Entry 7V2O (electron microscopy, 3.50 A resolution); this record covers chains A and T of the 22 polymer chains in the assembly.

== Chain A ==
Molecule: 16s ribosomal RNA
From: Thermus thermophilus HB8
Sequence (1522 nucleotides; numbered 1 to 1522; the number before each row is that of its first residue):
     1 UUUGUUGGAGAGUUUGAUCCUGGCUCAGGGUGAACGCUGGCGGCGUGCCU
    51 AAGACAUGCAAGUCGUGCGGGCCGCGGGGUUUUACUCCGUGGUCAGCGGC
   101 GGACGGGUGAGUAACGCGUGGGUGACCUACCCGGAAGAGGGGGACAACCC
   151 GGGGAAACUCGGGCUAAUCCCCCAUGUGGACCCGCCCCUUGGGGUGUGUC
   201 CAAAGGGCUUUGCCCGCUUCCGGAUGGGCCCGCGUCCCAUCAGCUAGUUG
   251 GUGGGGUAAUGGCCCACCAAGGCGACGACGGGUAGCCGGUCUGAGAGGAU
   301 GGCCGGCCACAGGGGCACUGAGACACGGGCCCCACUCCUACGGGAGGCAG
   351 CAGUUAGGAAUCUUCCGCAAUGGGCGCAAGCCUGACGGAGCGACGCCGCU
   401 UGGAGGAAGAAGCCCUUCGGGGUGUAAACUCCUGAACCCGGGACGAAACC
   451 CCCGACGAGGGGACUGACGGUACCGGGGUAAUAGCGCCGGCCAACUCCGU
   501 GCCAGCAGCCGCGGUAAUACGGAGGGCGCGAGCGUUACCCGGAUUCACUG
   551 GGCGUAAAGGGCGUGUAGGCGGCCUGGGGCGUCCCAUGUGAAAGACCACG
   601 GCUCAACCGUGGGGGAGCGUGGGAUACGCUCAGGCUAGACGGUGGGAGAG
   651 GGUGGUGGAAUUCCCGGAGUAGCGGUGAAAUGCGCAGAUACCGGGAGGAA
   701 CGCCGAUGGCGAAGGCAGCCACCUGGUCCACCCGUGACGCUGAGGCGCGA
   751 AAGCGUGGGGAGCAAACCGGAUUAGAUACCCGGGUAGUCCACGCCCUAAA
   801 CGAUGCGCGCUAGGUCUCUGGGUCUCCUGGGGGCCGAAGCUAACGCGUUA
   851 AGCGCGCCGCCUGGGGAGUACGGCCGCAAGGCUGAAACUCAAAGGAAUUG
   901 ACGGGGGCCCGCACAAGCGGUGGAGCAUGUGGUUUAAUUCGAAGCAACGC
   951 GAAGAACCUUACCAGGCCUUGACAUGCUAGGGAACCCGGGUGAAAGCCUG
  1001 GGGUGCCCCGCGAGGGGAGCCCUAGCACAGGUGCUGCAUGGCCGUCGUCA
  1051 GCUCGUGCCGUGAGGUGUUGGGUUAAGUCCCGCAACGAGCGCAACCCCCG
  1101 CCGUUAGUUGCCAGCGGUUCGGCCGGGCACUCUAACGGGACUGCCCGCGA
  1151 AAGCGGGAGGAAGGAGGGGACGACGUCUGGUCAGCAUGGCCCUUACGGCC
  1201 UGGGCGACACACGUGCUACAAUGCCCACUACAAAGCGAUGCCACCCGGCA
  1251 ACGGGGAGCUAAUCGCAAAAAGGUGGGCCCAGUUCGGAUUGGGGUCUGCA
  1301 ACCCGACCCCAUGAAGCCGGAAUCGCUAGUAAUCGCGGAUCAGCCAUGCC
  1351 GCGGUGAAUACGUUCCCGGGCCUUGUACACACCGCCCGUCACGCCAUGGG
  1401 AGCGGGCUCUACCCGAAGUCGCCGGGAGCCUACGGGCAGGCGCCGAGGGU
  1451 AGGGCCCGUGACUGGGGCGAAGUCGUAACAAGGUAGCUGUACCGGAAGGU
  1501 GCGGCUGGAUCACCUCCUUUCU
Disordered / not traced: 1-4, 775-778, 1381-1386, 1477-1484, 1510-1522
From the paper describing this entry:
  - mutagenesis - A901G: decreased catalytic activity

== Chain T ==
Molecule: 30S ribosomal protein S20
From: Thermus thermophilus HB8
UniProtKB: P80380 (RS20_THET8); residues 1-106 here = UniProt positions 1-106
Chain sequence (106 residues; row label = number of the first residue in the row):
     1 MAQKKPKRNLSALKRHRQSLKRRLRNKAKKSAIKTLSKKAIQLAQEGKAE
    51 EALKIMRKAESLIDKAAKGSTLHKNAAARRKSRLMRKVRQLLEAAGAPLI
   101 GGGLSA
Disordered / not traced: 1-7

== Chain A / chain T interface ==
Residue-residue contacts (91; chain A residue first):
  G62(A) with Leu10(T), phosphate contact
  C97(A) with Lys14(T), phosphate contact; Arg17(T), salt bridge to the phosphate
  G98(A) with Lys14(T), hydrogen bond to the base; Gln18(T), hydrogen bond to the phosphate; Lys21(T), salt bridge to the phosphate
  G99(A) with Gln18(T), phosphate contact; Arg22(T), salt bridge to the phosphate
  C100(A) with Arg15(T), base contact
  G101(A) with Arg15(T), hydrogen bond to the base
  G102(A) with Arg15(T), base contact
  C126(A) with Asn75(T), phosphate contact
  C127(A) with His73(T), phosphate contact; Asn75(T), hydrogen bond to the phosphate
  U128(A) with His73(T), salt bridge to the phosphate
  C171(A) with Lys29(T), salt bridge to the phosphate
  C172(A) with Lys65(T), salt bridge to the phosphate
  C173(A) with Lys65(T), salt bridge to the phosphate
  A180(A) with Ala78(T), phosphate contact; Lys81(T), hydrogen bond to the sugar
  C181(A) with Ala78(T), sugar contact; Lys81(T), sugar contact; Ser82(T), hydrogen bond to the phosphate; Met85(T), hydrogen bond to the sugar
  C182(A) with Ser82(T), hydrogen bond to the phosphate; Met85(T), sugar contact; Arg86(T), sugar contact; Arg89(T), hydrogen bond to the sugar; Leu104(T), sugar contact; Ser105(T), hydrogen bond to the base
  C183(A) with Arg86(T), salt bridge to the phosphate; Arg89(T), hydrogen bond to the sugar; Ser105(T), hydrogen bond to the base
  G196(A) with Ser105(T), hydrogen bond to the base
  U197(A) with Ser105(T), hydrogen bond to the base; Ala106(T), base contact
  G198(A) with Met85(T), base contact; Gly101(T), hydrogen bond to the sugar; Gly102(T), hydrogen bond to the sugar; Gly103(T), hydrogen bond to the base
  U199(A) with Arg57(T), sugar contact; Glu60(T), base contact; Gly101(T), sugar contact; Gly102(T), sugar contact; Gly103(T), sugar contact
  C200(A) with Glu60(T), sugar contact; Ser61(T), hydrogen bond to the phosphate; Asp64(T), hydrogen bond to the sugar
  C201(A) with Ser61(T), hydrogen bond to the phosphate; Asp64(T), sugar contact; Lys65(T), phosphate contact; Lys68(T), phosphate contact
  A202(A) with Lys65(T), phosphate contact; Lys68(T), salt bridge to the phosphate
  A203(A) with Lys68(T), salt bridge to the phosphate
  U219(A) with Lys68(T), phosphate contact
  G255(A) with Arg83(T), salt bridge to the phosphate; Lys87(T), salt bridge to the phosphate
  G256(A) with Arg83(T), salt bridge to the phosphate
  U257(A) with Arg79(T), salt bridge to the phosphate; Arg83(T), base contact
  A258(A) with His73(T), hydrogen bond to the sugar; Asn75(T), hydrogen bond to the sugar; Ala76(T), phosphate contact
  A259(A) with Arg79(T), salt bridge to the phosphate
  C318(A) with Arg23(T), sugar contact
  U319(A) with Ser19(T), sugar contact; Arg22(T), phosphate contact; Arg23(T), sugar contact; Asn26(T), hydrogen bond to the phosphate
  G320(A) with Arg22(T), salt bridge to the phosphate; Asn26(T), hydrogen bond to the phosphate; Ser70(T), hydrogen bond to the phosphate
  A321(A) with Ser70(T), phosphate contact
  G328(A) with Leu10(T), phosphate contact
  G329(A) with His16(T), hydrogen bond to the sugar
  A345(A) with Arg8(T), sugar contact
  U1419(A) with Arg23(T), salt bridge to the phosphate
  C1420(A) with Lys34(T), sugar contact
  G1421(A) with Lys34(T), salt bridge to the phosphate
  C1422(A) with Lys38(T), phosphate contact
  G1434(A) with Leu36(T), sugar contact; Lys39(T), hydrogen bond to the phosphate
  G1435(A) with Ala32(T), sugar contact; Thr35(T), phosphate contact; Lys39(T), salt bridge to the phosphate
  G1436(A) with Ala28(T), sugar contact; Ser31(T), hydrogen bond to the phosphate; Ala32(T), sugar contact; Thr35(T), hydrogen bond to the phosphate
  C1437(A) with Ser31(T), hydrogen bond to the phosphate
Interface residues without a listed pair, chain A (51 interface residues in all): A61, G96, C170, C220, G254
Interface residues without a listed pair, chain T (51 interface residues in all): Ala12, Arg25, Lys27, Lys30, Lys74

== Overview ==
The chain A/chain T interface involves 51 residues from each chain; the contacts include 30 hydrogen bonds and
19 salt bridges. Polar contacts include G98(A)-Lys14(T), G101(A)-Arg15(T) and C182(A)-Ser105(T). From the
paper: A901G of chain A reduces catalytic activity.
Chain A is 16s ribosomal RNA and chain T is 30S ribosomal protein S20, both from Thermus thermophilus HB8; the
structure, T.thermophilus 30S ribosome with KsgA, class K4, was determined by electron microscopy (same
publication as 7V2L, 7V2M, 7V2N, 7V2P and 7V2Q).
